9IX7 - chain A; structure by X-ray diffraction, 2.29 A resolution.

[Chain A]
Molecule: dihydroxy-acid dehydratase
From: Aspergillus terreus
Notes: EC 4.2.1.9
Reference sequence: A0A5M3YPM6 (A0A5M3YPM6_ASPTE); residue numbers follow UniProt; this construct covers 43-598
Sequence (560 residues; each row starts with the number of its first residue):
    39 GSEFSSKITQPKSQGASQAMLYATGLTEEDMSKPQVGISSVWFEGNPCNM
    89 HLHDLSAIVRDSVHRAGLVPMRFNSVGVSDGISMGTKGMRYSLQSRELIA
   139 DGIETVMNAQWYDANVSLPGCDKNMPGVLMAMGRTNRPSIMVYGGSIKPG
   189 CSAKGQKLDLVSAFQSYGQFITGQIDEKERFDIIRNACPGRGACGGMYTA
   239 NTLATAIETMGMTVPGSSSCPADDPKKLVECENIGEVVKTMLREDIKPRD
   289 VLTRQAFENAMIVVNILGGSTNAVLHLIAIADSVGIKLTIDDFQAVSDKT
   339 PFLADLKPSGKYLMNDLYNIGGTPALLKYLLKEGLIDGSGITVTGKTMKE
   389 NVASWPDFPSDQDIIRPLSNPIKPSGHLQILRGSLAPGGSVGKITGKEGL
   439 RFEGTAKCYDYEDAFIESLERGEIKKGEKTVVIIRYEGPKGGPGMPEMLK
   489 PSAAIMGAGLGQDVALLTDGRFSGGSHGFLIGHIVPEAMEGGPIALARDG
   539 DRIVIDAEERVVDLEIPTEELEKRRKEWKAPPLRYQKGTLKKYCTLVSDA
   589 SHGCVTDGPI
Disordered / not traced: 39-68, 83-89, 118-124, 186-237
Construct notes: expression tag (39-42)
Reported in the primary citation:
  - conformationally variable residues (order/disorder transition): Ala191 to Leu241

[Overview]
From the paper: conformational variability at Ala191.
Chain A is dihydroxy-acid dehydratase (Aspergillus terreus); the structure, Crystal structure of homolog of
dihydroxyacid dehydratase(AstD) from Aspergillus terreus, was determined by X-ray diffraction together with
9JSQ, 9JPI, 8IMU and 8IKZ from the same study.
